PDB entry 2YI1 | X-ray diffraction, 2.15 A resolution | chain A

[Chain A]
Molecule: Bifunctional udp-N-acetylglucosamine 2-epimerase/N-acetylmannosamine kinase
From: Homo sapiens
Notes: EC 2.7.1.60; fragment: n-acetylmannosamine kinase domain, residues 406-720
UniProtKB: Q9Y223 (GLCNE_HUMAN); residue numbers follow UniProt; this construct covers 406-720
Amino-acid sequence (343 residues; numbered 378 to 720; the number before each row is that of its first residue):
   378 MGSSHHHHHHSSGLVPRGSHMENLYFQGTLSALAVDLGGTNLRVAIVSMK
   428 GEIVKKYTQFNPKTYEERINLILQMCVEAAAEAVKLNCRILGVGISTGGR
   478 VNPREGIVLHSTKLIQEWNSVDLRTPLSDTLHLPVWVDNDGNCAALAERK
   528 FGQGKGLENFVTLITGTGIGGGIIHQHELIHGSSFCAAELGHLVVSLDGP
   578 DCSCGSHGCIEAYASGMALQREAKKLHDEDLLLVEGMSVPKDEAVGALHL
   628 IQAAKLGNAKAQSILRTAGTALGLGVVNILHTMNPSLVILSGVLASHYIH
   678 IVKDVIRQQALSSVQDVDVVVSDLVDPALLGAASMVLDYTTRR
Disordered / not traced: 378-404, 616-620, 718-720
Differences from the reference sequence: expression tag (378-405)
Metal / ion sites: Mg2+: Asp-413 (together with ADP); Ca2+: Asn-516, Gly-548, Ala-564, Ala-565; Zn2+: His-569, Cys-579, Cys-581, Cys-586
Residues lining bound ligands:
  - nonaethylene glycol (2PE): Val-431, Lys-432, Lys-433, Tyr-434, Glu-459
  - ADP (adenosine-5'-diphosphate): Gly-415, Gly-416, Thr-417, Asn-418, Arg-420, Gly-543, Thr-544, Gly-593, Met-594, Leu-625, Val-670
  - 2-acetamido-2-deoxy-alpha-D-mannopyranose (BM3): Gly-475, Gly-476, Arg-477, Ser-488, Thr-489, Leu-491, Ile-492, Asn-516, Asp-517, Gly-518, Gly-545, Ile-546, Gly-547, Glu-566, His-569, Glu-588
  - oligosaccharide (2-acetamido-2-deoxy-alpha-D-mannopyranose, BMX units): Gly-415, Gly-416, Gly-475, Gly-476, Arg-477, Ser-488, Thr-489, Leu-491, Ile-492, Asn-516, Asp-517, Gly-518, Gly-543, Thr-544, Gly-545, Ile-546, Gly-547, Glu-566, His-569, Glu-588
  - BMX (2-acetamido-2-deoxy-6-O-phosphono-alpha-D-mannopyranose): Gly-415, Gly-416, Gly-475, Gly-476, Arg-477, Ser-488, Thr-489, Leu-491, Ile-492, Asn-516, Asp-517, Gly-518, Gly-543, Thr-544, Gly-545, Ile-546, Gly-547, Glu-566, His-569, Glu-588
UniProt features mapped onto this chain:
  - active site: Asp-517
  - binding site (Mg(2+)): Asp-413
  - binding site (an N-acyl-D-mannosamine 6-phosphate): Gly-416, Gly-476, Arg-477, Thr-489, Asn-516, Asp-517, Gly-545, His-569, Glu-588
  - binding site (ADP): Thr-417, Asn-418, Arg-420
  - binding site (an N-acyl-D-mannosamine): Gly-476, Arg-477, Thr-489, Asn-516, Asp-517, Glu-566, His-569, Glu-588
  - binding site (Zn(2+)): His-569, Cys-579, Cys-581, Cys-586
  - natural variant: Asp-413 (D413Y: In THC12), Thr-417 (T417M: In THC12), Arg-420 (R420Q: In THC12), Ala-460 (A460V: In NM), Ile-472 (I472T: In NM), Gly-475 (G475F: In THC12), Val-485 (V485R: In THC12; uncertain significance), Leu-486 (L486P: In THC12; uncertain significance), Asn-519 (N519S: In NM and THC12), Ala-524 (A524V: In NM), Phe-528 (F528C: In NM), Thr-544 (T544R: In THC12; uncertain significance), 13 further natural variant entries in UniProt
  - mutagenesis: Asp-517 (D517A/N: Loss of N-acylmannosamine kinase activity. Decreased affinity for N-acyl-D-mannosamine. No effect on structure)
From the paper describing this entry:
  - binding site for ADP: Thr-417, Thr-544, Gln-597
  - catalytic residues: Asp-517
  - mutagenesis - D517N (100-fold): decreased binding to ManNAc
  - disease-associated variants - I587T: decreased catalytic activity on ManNAc
  - mutagenesis - D517A, D517N: abolished catalytic activity on 2-acetamido-2-deoxy-alpha-D-mannopyranose
  - mutagenesis - D517N (100-fold): decreased binding to 2-acetamido-2-deoxy-alpha-D-mannopyranose
  - disease-associated variants - N519S, F528C, I587T, A631T, A631V, M712T: decreased catalytic activity on 2-acetamido-2-deoxy-alpha-D-mannopyranose

[Overview]
Bound to chain A: compound BMX, 2-acetamido-2-deoxy-alpha-D-mannopyranose, nonaethylene glycol, ADP and
oligosaccharide. From UniProt: active-site residue Asp-517, Mg2+-binding residue Asp-413, 9
N-acyl-D-mannosamine 6-phosphate-binding residues and 3 ADP-binding residues. The paper reports the catalytic
residue Asp-517; N519S, F528C and I587T, among others, reduce catalytic activity on
2-acetamido-2-deoxy-alpha-D-mannopyranose; 8 substitutions were tested in all.
Chain A is Bifunctional udp-N-acetylglucosamine 2-epimerase/N-acetylmannosamine kinase (Homo sapiens); the
structure, Crystal structure of N-Acetylmannosamine kinase in complex with N- acetyl mannosamine 6-phosphate
and ADP, was determined by X-ray diffraction (same publication as 2YHW and 2YHY).
